7WOU - chains D and E of the 7 polymer chains in the assembly; structure by electron microscopy, 3.47 A resolution.

# Chain D
Protein: 16L9 Fv
From: Homo sapiens
Chain sequence (247 residues; each row starts with the number of its first residue):
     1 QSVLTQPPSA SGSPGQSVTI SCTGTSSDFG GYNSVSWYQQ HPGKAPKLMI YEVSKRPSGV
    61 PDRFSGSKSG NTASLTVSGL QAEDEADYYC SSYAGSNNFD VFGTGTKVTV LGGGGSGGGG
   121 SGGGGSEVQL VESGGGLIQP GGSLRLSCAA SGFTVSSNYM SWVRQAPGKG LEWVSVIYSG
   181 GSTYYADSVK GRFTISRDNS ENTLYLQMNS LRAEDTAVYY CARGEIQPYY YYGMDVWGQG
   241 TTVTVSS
Not modelled in the structure: 1-2, 115-123
Cystine bridges: Cys-22/Cys-90, Cys-148/Cys-221

# Chain E
Protein: GW01 Fv
From: Homo sapiens
Chain sequence (251 residues; row label = number of the first residue in the row):
     1 QSVLTQPPSA SGTPGQRVTI SCSGSSSNIG SNTVNWYQQL PGTAPKLLIY SNNQRPSGVP
    61 DRFSGSKSGT SASLAISGLQ SEDEADYYCA AWDDSLNWVF GGGTKLTVLG GGGSGGGGSG
   121 GGGSEVQLVE SGGGVVQPGG SLRLSCAASG FRFDDHAMHW VRQAPGKGLE WVSVISGDGG
   181 STYYADSVKG RFSISRDDSK NSLYLQMNSL RTEDTALYYC AKDRSYGPPD VFNYEYGMDV
   241 WGQGTTVTVS S
Not modelled in the structure: 1-2, 111-124
Cystine bridges: Cys-22/Cys-89, Cys-146/Cys-220

# How chain D and chain E interact
Pairs across the interface (7):
  Val-3(D) / Asp-198(E)
  Thr-5(D) / Asp-198(E)  hydrogen bond
  Gly-24(D) / Asp-198(E)
  Ser-27(D) / Asp-154(E)
  Tyr-93(D) / Asp-178(E)  hydrogen bond (side chain-backbone)
  Ser-96(D) / Asp-178(E)
  Asn-98(D) / Asp-178(E)  hydrogen bond
Interface residues without a listed pair, chain D (11 interface residues in all): Leu-4, Thr-25, Ser-26, Gly-95
Interface residues without a listed pair, chain E (5 interface residues in all): Gly-179, Gly-180

# In short
Chain D and chain E form an interface of 11 and 5 residues respectively, with 3 hydrogen bonds. Polar contacts
include Thr-5(D)/Asp-198(E), Tyr-93(D)/Asp-178(E) and Asn-98(D)/Asp-178(E).
Chain D is 16L9 Fv and chain E is GW01 Fv, both from Homo sapiens; the structure, The state 4 of Omicron Spike
with bispecific antibody FD01, was determined by electron microscopy (same publication as 7WOP, 7WOQ, 7WOR,
7WOS, 7WOV and 7WOW).
